PDB entry 8WMO | X-ray diffraction, 2.89 A resolution | chains B and F of the 6 polymer chains in the assembly

[Chain B]
Name: Tubulin beta chain
Organism: Sus scrofa
UniProtKB: A0A8D1UIR5 (A0A8D1UIR5_PIG); residue numbers follow UniProt; this construct covers 1-445
Amino-acid sequence (445 residues; each row starts with the number of its first residue):
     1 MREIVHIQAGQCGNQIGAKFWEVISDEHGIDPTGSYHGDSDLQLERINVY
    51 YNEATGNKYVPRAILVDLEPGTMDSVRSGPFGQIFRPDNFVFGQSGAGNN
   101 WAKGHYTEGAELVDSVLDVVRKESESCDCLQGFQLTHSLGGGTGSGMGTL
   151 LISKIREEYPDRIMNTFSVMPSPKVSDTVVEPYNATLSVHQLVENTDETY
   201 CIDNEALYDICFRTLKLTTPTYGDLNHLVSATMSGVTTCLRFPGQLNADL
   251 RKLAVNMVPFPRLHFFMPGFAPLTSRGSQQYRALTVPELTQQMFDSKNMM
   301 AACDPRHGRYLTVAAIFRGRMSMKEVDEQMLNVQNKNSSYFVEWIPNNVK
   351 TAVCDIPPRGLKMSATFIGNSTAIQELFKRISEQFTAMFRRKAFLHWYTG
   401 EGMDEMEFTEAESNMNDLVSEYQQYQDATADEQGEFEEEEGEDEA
Unresolved in the structure: 276-279, 429-445
Residues lining bound ligands:
  - GDP (guanosine-5'-diphosphate): Gly10, Gln11, Cys12, Gln15, Ile16, Asp67, Asn99, Ser138, Gly140, Gly141, Gly142, Thr143, Gly144, Ser145, Val169, Pro171, Val175, Asp177, Glu181, Asn204, Leu207, Tyr222, Leu225, Asn226
  - WIW ((5S,5AR,8AR,9R)-5-pyrimidin-2-ylsulfanyl-9-(3,4,5-trimethoxyphenyl)-5A,6,8A,9-tetrahydro-5H-[2]benzofuro[5,6-f][1,3]benzodioxol-8-one): Val236, Cys239, Leu240, Leu246, Asn247, Ala248, Asp249, Lys252, Leu253, Asn256, Met257, Thr312, Val313, Ala314, Ala315, Ile316, Asn348, Lys350, Thr351, Ala352, Ile368

[Chain F]
Name: Tubulin--tyrosine ligase
Organism: Gallus gallus
Notes: EC 6.3.2.25
UniProtKB: A0A8C9FGJ1 (A0A8C9FGJ1_PAVCR); residues 1-378 here = UniProt positions 1-378
Amino-acid sequence (381 residues; each row starts with the number of its first residue):
     1 MYTFVVRDENSSVYAEVSRLLLATGQWKRLRKDNPRFNLMLGERNRLPFG
    51 RLGHEPGLVQLVNYYRGADKLCRKASLVKLIKTSPELSESCTWFPESYVI
   101 YPTNLKTPVAPAQNGIRHLINNTRTDEREVFLAAYNRRREGREGNVWIAK
   151 SSAGAKGEGILISSEASELLDFIDEQGQVHVIQKYLEKPLLLEPGHRKFD
   201 IRSWVLVDHLYNIYLYREGVLRTSSEPYNSANFQDKTCHLTNHCIQKEYS
   251 KNYGRYEEGNEMFFEEFNQYLMDALNTTLENSILLQIKHIIRSCLMCIEP
   301 AISTKHLHYQSFQLFGFDFMVDEELKVWLIEVNGAPACAQKLYAELCQGI
   351 VDVAISSVFPLADTGQKTSQPTSIFIKLHHH
Unresolved in the structure: 90, 102-125, 142-144, 150-161, 168-170, 225, 233-235, 248-253, 362-371, 381
Differences from the reference sequence: expression tag (379-381)
Residues lining bound ligands: AMP-PCP (ACP; phosphomethylphosphonic acid adenylate ester): Ile148, Gln183, Lys184, Tyr185, Leu186, Lys198, Asp200, Arg202, Arg222, His239, Leu240, Thr241, Asn242, Asp318, Met320, Ile330, Glu331, Asn333

[Chain B / chain F interface]
Contacting residue pairs - 9 pairs, chain B then chain F:
  Leu331(B) with Pro56(F)
  Asn335(B) with Thr3(F); Arg36(F); Gly57(F); Leu58(F)
  Ser338(B) with Leu30(F); Asn34(F), hydrogen bond
  Glu343(B) with Asp33(F); Asn34(F), hydrogen bond (side chain-backbone)
Interface residues without a listed pair, chain B (5 interface residues in all): Asn347
Interface residues without a listed pair, chain F (11 interface residues in all): Arg31, Pro35, Glu55

[In short]
5 residues of chain B and 11 residues of chain F are in contact, with 2 hydrogen bonds. Polar contacts include
Ser338(B)-Asn34(F) and Glu343(B)-Asn34(F). Chain B binds GDP and compound WIW. Chain F binds AMP-PCP.
Here chain B is Tubulin beta chain (Sus scrofa) and chain F is Tubulin--tyrosine ligase (Gallus gallus). Entry
8WMO (Crystal structure analysis of tubulin and heterocyclic podophyllotoxins complex for anticancer agents)
was determined by X-ray diffraction.
